Entry 8ALK (X-ray diffraction, 2.15 A resolution); this record covers chains A and B.

Chain A:
Protein: Phosphocholine hydrolase Lem3
Source organism: Legionella pneumophila
Notes: EC 3.1.3.-
UniProt: Q5ZXN5 (LEM3_LEGPH); residues 21-486 here = UniProt positions 21-486
Chain sequence (469 residues; each row starts with the number of its first residue):
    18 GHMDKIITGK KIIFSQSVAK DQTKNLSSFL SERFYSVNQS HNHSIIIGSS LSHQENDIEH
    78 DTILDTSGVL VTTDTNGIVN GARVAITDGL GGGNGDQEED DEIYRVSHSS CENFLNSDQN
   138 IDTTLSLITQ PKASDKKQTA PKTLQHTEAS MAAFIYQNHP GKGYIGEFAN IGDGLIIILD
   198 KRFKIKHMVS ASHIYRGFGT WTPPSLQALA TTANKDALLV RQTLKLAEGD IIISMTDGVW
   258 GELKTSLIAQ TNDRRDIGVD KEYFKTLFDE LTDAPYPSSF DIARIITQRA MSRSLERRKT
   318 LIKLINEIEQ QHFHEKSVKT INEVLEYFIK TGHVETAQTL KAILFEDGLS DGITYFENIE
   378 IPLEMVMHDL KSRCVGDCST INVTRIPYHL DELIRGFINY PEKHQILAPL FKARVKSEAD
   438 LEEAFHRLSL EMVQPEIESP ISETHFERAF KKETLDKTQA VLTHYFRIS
Not modelled in the structure: 18-19, 111-112, 148-162, 484-486
Differences from the reference sequence: expression tag (18-20); engineered mutation S134 (Cys in Q5ZXN5), S209 (Cys in Q5ZXN5), C391 (Thr in Q5ZXN5), S456 (Cys in Q5ZXN5)
Covalently attached groups: compound OJU linked to C391
Ion coordination: Ca2+ site 1: D105, D254, D394; Ca2+ site 2: D105, G106 (together with OJU); Ca2+ site 3: D190, D254
Ligand contacts: OJU (2-[[[5-(4-azanyl-2-oxidanylidene-pyrimidin-1-yl)-3,4-bis(oxidanyl)oxolan-2-yl]methoxy-oxidanyl-phosphoryl]oxy-oxidanyl-phosphoryl]oxyethyl-[3-(2-chloranylethanoylamino)propyl]-dimethyl-azanium): L68, H70, D105, G106, L107, G108, G109, G110, D254, S389, R390, G393, D394
Reported in the primary citation:
  - Ca2+ coordination: D105, G106, D190, D254, D394
  - binding site for OJU: L68, C391
  - specificity-determining residues: L68 (proposed by the authors, not directly observed)
  - conformationally variable residues (loop rearrangement): I370 to Y372, E381, M382
  - mutagenesis - G369A, I370A: decreased catalytic activity with Ras-related protein Rab-1B (chain B)
  - mutagenesis - D190A, I376A, M382A: decreased catalytic activity
  - mutagenesis - F215A, F373A: decreased catalytic activity on Rab1bS76(PC)
  - mutagenesis - F215A/F373A: abolished catalytic activity on Rab1bS76(PC)
  - mutagenesis - Y372A: abolished catalytic activity
  - mutagenesis - L68A, L68R: decreased catalytic activity on Rab1bS76(PE)
  - mutagenesis - L68R (Tm change 4 degC): increased stability
  - mutagenesis - L68A (Tm change 7 degC): decreased stability
  - mutagenesis - L68A, L68R, D82A, D105A, D254A, D394A: decreased catalytic activity on dephosphocholination
  - mutagenesis - L68A, L68R: decreased catalytic activity on Dephosphorylation

Chain B:
Protein: Ras-related protein Rab-1B
Source organism: Homo sapiens
Notes: EC 3.6.5.2
UniProt: Q9H0U4 (RAB1B_HUMAN); numbering as in UniProt (aligned over 3-174)
Chain sequence (175 residues; row label = number of the first residue in the row; numbering starts at 0):
     0 GPMPEYDYLF KLLLIGDSGV GKSCLLLRFA DDTYTESYIS TIGVDFKIRT IELDGKTIKL
    60 QIWDTAGQER FRTITSTYYR GAHGIIVVYD VTDQESYANV KQWLQEIDRY ASENVNKLLV
   120 GNKSDLTTKK VVDNTTAKEF ADSLGIPFLE TSAKNATNVE QAFMTMAAEI KKRMG
Not modelled in the structure: 0-1, 35-42, 111, 174
Differences from the reference sequence: expression tag (0-2); engineered mutation T76 (Ser in Q9H0U4)
Covalently attached groups: compound OJU linked to T76
Ion coordination: Ca2+: S22, D44, D63 (together with GDP)
Ligand contacts: GDP (guanosine-5'-diphosphate): D16, S17, G18, V19, G20, K21, S22, C23, Y33, T34, D63, N121, K122, D124, L125, S151, A152, K153
Curated features (UniProtKB/Swiss-Prot):
  - region: T64 to G83 (Switch 2 region)
  - motif: D30 to F45 (Switch 1), A65 to G80 (Switch 2)
  - binding site (GTP): S17, G18, V19, G20, K21, S22, C23, Y33, T34, E35, S36, S39, T40, G66, N121, K122, D124, S151, A152, K153
  - binding site (Mg(2+)): S22, T40, D63
  - modified residue: Y77 (Microbial infection: O-AMP-tyrosine)
  - mutagenesis: Q67 (Q67L: No effect on GDI1 binding. Reduces prenylation in vitro, but not in vivo. No effect on interaction with REP1/CHM; 100-fold refunction in intrinsic GTPase activity), I73 (I73N: Abolishes interaction with REP1/CHM. No prenylation. Much lower GDP/GTP ratio), Y77 (Y77F: Abolishes AMPylation by Legionella DrrA), Y78 (Y78D: Abolishes interaction with REP1/CHM and GDI1. No prenylation. Much lower GDP/GTP ratio. No membrane association), A81 (A81D: Abolishes interaction with REP1/CHM. No prenylation. Lowers GDP/GTP ratio by half), L103 (L103R: No effect on prenylation), A110 (A110D: No effect on prenylation), N121 (N121I: Prevent formation of autophagosomes), K137 (K137E: No effect on prenylation), G144 (G144N: No effect on prenylation)
Reported in the primary citation:
  - binding site for OJU: T76
  - post-translational modification sites: T76
  - conformationally variable residues (loop rearrangement): R71 to T74, Y78
  - mutagenesis - S76T: abolished catalytic activity with Phosphocholine hydrolase Lem3 (chain A)
  - mutagenesis - F70A: decreased catalytic activity on Rab1bS76(PC)
  - mutagenesis - R69A, R71A: decreased catalytic activity

Chain A / chain B interface:
Residue-residue contacts (55):
  L107(A) - T76(B)
  G108(A) - T76(B)  hydrogen bond (backbone-side chain)
  G108(A) - Y77(B)
  G109(A) - Y77(B)
  E116(A) - Y77(B)
  E165(A) - Y78(B)  hydrogen bond (side chain-backbone)
  E165(A) - R79(B)  hydrogen bond (side chain-backbone)
  H210(A) - T74(B)
  Y212(A) - E68(B)
  Y212(A) - Y109(B)
  R213(A) - Y78(B)  hydrogen bond (side chain-backbone)
  R213(A) - Y109(B)
  R213(A) - A110(B)
  G214(A) - Y109(B)
  F215(A) - I14(B)  hydrophobic
  F215(A) - E68(B)
  F215(A) - W102(B)  hydrophobic
  G216(A) - E68(B)
  G216(A) - T72(B)  hydrogen bond (backbone-side chain)
  G216(A) - I73(B)  hydrogen bond (backbone-backbone)
  T217(A) - I73(B)
  W218(A) - T72(B)  hydrogen bond
  W218(A) - I73(B)  hydrogen bond (backbone-backbone)
  W218(A) - T74(B)
  W218(A) - S75(B)  hydrogen bond (backbone-backbone)
  T219(A) - S75(B)
  T219(A) - Y77(B)
  T219(A) - Y78(B)
  P220(A) - S75(B)
  P220(A) - T76(B)
  P220(A) - Y78(B)
  P221(A) - Y78(B)  hydrophobic
  A225(A) - Y78(B)  hydrophobic
  L235(A) - Y78(B)
  N269(A) - Y109(B)
  D270(A) - Y109(B)
  R272(A) - T74(B)  hydrogen bond
  G369(A) - T72(B)
  G369(A) - I73(B)
  G369(A) - T74(B)  hydrogen bond (backbone-backbone)
  I370(A) - T72(B)
  T371(A) - R71(B)
  T371(A) - T72(B)  hydrogen bond (backbone-backbone)
  Y372(A) - F70(B)
  Y372(A) - R71(B)  hydrogen bond
  F373(A) - E68(B)
  F373(A) - R69(B)
  F373(A) - F70(B)  hydrogen bond (backbone-backbone)
  F373(A) - R71(B)
  I376(A) - R69(B)
  I376(A) - F70(B)  hydrophobic
  E377(A) - F70(B)
  P379(A) - F70(B)
  M382(A) - R71(B)
  D386(A) - R71(B)
Other interface residues (no listed pair), chain A (36 interface residues in all): I211, S222, T229, D368, I378
Other interface residues (no listed pair), chain B (19 interface residues in all): G80, E105, I106
Interface features reported in the paper:
  - residue pairs: Y372(A)-F70(B), I376(A)-F70(B), I378(A)-F70(B), P379(A)-F70(B), M382(A)-F70(B), I14(B)-F215(A) (hydrophobic contact), F70(B)-F373(A), W102(B)-F215(A) (hydrophobic contact), E105(B)-F215(A) (hydrophobic contact), I106(B)-F215(A) (hydrophobic contact)
  - interface residues, chain A: F215(A), F373(A)
  - interface residues, chain B: F70(B)
  - hot spots on chain B (mutagenesis) - F70A: abolished catalytic activity with Phosphocholine hydrolase Lem3 (chain A)

In short:
36 residues of chain A and 19 residues of chain B are in contact, with 14 hydrogen bonds. Polar pairs include
G108(A)-T76(B), E165(A)-Y78(B) and E165(A)-R79(B). The authors report contacts between Y372(A) and F70(B),
I376(A) and F70(B) and I378(A) and F70(B) among others; hydrophobic contacts between I14(B) and F215(A),
W102(B) and F215(A) and E105(B) and F215(A) among others. The paper reports a binding site for OJU at L68(A),
C391(A) and T76(B); L68A, L68R and D82A of chain A, among others, reduce catalytic activity on
dephosphocholination; 19 substitutions were tested in all.
Here chain A is Phosphocholine hydrolase Lem3 (Legionella pneumophila) and chain B is Ras-related protein
Rab-1B (Homo sapiens). Entry 8ALK (Structure of the Legionella phosphocholine hydrolase Lem3 in complex with
its substrate Rab1) was determined by X-ray diffraction, deposited together with 8AGG and 8ANP.
